PDB entry 8EJ3 | electron microscopy, 3.13 A resolution | chains D and T of the 9 polymer chains in the assembly

[Chain D]
Name: DNA-directed RNA polymerase subunit beta'
Organism: Mycobacterium tuberculosis H37Rv
Notes: EC 2.7.7.6
UniProtKB: P9WGY7 (RPOC_MYCTU); numbering as in UniProt (aligned over 1-1316)
Amino-acid sequence (1316 residues; row label = number of the first residue in the row):
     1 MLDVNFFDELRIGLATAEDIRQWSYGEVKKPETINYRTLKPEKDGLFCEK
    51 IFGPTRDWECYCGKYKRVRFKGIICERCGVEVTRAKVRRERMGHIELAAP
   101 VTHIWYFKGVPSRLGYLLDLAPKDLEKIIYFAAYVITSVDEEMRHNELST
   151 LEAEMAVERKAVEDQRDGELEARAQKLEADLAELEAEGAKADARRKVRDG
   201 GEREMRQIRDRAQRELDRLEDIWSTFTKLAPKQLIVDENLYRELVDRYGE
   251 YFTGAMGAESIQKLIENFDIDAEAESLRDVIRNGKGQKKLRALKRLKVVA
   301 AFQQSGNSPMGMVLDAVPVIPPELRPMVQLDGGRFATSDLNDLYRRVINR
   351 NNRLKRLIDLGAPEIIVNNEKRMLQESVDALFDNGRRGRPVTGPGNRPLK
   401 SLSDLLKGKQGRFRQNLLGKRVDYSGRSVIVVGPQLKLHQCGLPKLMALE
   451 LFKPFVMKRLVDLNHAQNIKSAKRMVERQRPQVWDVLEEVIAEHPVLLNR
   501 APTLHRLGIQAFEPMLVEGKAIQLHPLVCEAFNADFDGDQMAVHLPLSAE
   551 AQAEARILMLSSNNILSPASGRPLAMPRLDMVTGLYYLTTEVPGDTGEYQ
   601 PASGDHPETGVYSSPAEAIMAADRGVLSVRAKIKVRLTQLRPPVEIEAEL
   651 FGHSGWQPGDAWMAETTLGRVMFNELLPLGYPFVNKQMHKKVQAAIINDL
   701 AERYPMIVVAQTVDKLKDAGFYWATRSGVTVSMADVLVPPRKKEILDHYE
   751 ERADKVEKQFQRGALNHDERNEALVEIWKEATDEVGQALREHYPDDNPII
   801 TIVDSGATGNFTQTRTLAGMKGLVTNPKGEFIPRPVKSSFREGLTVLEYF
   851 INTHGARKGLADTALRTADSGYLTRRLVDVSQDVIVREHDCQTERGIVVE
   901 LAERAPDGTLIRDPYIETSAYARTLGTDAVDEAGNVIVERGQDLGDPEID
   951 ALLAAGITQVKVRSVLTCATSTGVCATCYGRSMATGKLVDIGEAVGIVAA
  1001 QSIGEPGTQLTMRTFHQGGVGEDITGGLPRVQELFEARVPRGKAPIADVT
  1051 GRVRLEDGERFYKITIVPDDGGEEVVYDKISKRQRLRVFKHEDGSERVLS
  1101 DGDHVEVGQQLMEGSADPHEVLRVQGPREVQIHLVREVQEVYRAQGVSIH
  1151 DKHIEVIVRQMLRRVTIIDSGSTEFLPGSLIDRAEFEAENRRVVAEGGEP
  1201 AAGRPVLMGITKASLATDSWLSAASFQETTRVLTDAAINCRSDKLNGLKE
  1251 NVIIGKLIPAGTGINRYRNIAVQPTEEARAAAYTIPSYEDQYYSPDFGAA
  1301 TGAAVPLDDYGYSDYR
Not modelled in the structure: 1, 1283-1316
Metal / ion sites: Zn2+ site 1: Cys-62, Cys-75, Cys-78; Mg2+: Asp-535, Asp-537 (shared with 1 residue of chain R); Zn2+ site 2: Cys-891, Cys-968, Cys-975, Cys-978
Small-molecule neighbours: phosphomethylphosphonic acid guanylate ester (G2P): Arg-500, Pro-502, Asn-533, Asp-535, Thr-863, Gln-1009, Met-1012, Arg-1013, His-1016
UniProt features mapped onto this chain:
  - binding site (Zn(2+)): Cys-60, Cys-62, Cys-75, Cys-78, Cys-891, Cys-968, Cys-975, Cys-978
  - binding site (Mg(2+)): Asp-535, Asp-537, Asp-539

[Chain T]
Molecule: 40-nt DNA strand
Sequence (40 nucleotides; row label = number of the first residue in the row):
     1 CGGCAGTCGCCGTCTACCTCTCCAAGAGCAGCATGCGCCC
Not modelled in the structure: 33-40

[How chain D and chain T interact]
Pairs across the interface (17; chain D residue first):
  Leu-330(D) / DC23(T)  base contact
  Lys-409(D) / DC14(T)  salt bridge to the phosphate
  Lys-409(D) / DT15(T)  salt bridge to the phosphate
  Arg-414(D) / DT13(T)  salt bridge to the phosphate
  Arg-421(D) / DC17(T)  salt bridge to the phosphate
  Arg-427(D) / DC17(T)  sugar contact
  Ala-501(D) / DA16(T)  sugar contact
  Thr-863(D) / DC14(T)  base contact
  Ala-864(D) / DC14(T)  hydrogen bond to the base
  Thr-867(D) / DC14(T)  base contact
  Ala-868(D) / DT13(T)  phosphate contact
  Ala-868(D) / DC14(T)  phosphate contact
  Tyr-872(D) / DG12(T)  sugar contact
  Tyr-872(D) / DT13(T)  sugar contact
  Gln-1227(D) / DG12(T)  sugar contact
  Glu-1228(D) / DC11(T)  phosphate contact
  Glu-1228(D) / DG12(T)  hydrogen bond to the phosphate
Other interface residues (no listed pair), chain D (17 interface residues in all): Arg-386, Pro-394, Pro-502, Gly-871
Other interface residues (no listed pair), chain T (10 interface residues in all): DC10, DA24

[Summary]
17 residues of chain D and 10 residues of chain T are in contact, with 2 hydrogen bonds and 4 salt bridges.
Polar contacts include Ala-864(D)/DC14(T), Glu-1228(D)/DG12(T) and Lys-409(D)/DC14(T). Ligands of chain D:
phosphomethylphosphonic acid guanylate ester.
Here chain D is DNA-directed RNA polymerase subunit beta' (Mycobacterium tuberculosis H37Rv) and chain T is a
40-nt DNA strand. Entry 8EJ3 (M. tuberculosis RNAP pause escaped complex with Bacillus subtilis NusG and
GMPCPP) was determined by electron microscopy together with 8EHQ, 8EOE, 8EOF, 8EOS, 8EOT and 8EXY from the
same study.
